Entry 5G56 (X-ray diffraction, 2.64 A resolution); this record covers chain A.

# Chain A
Molecule: Carbohydrate binding family 6
From: Clostridium thermocellum
Reference sequence: A3DHG6 (A3DHG6_CLOTH); residues 36-889 here = UniProt positions 36-889
Chain sequence (862 residues; each row starts with the number of its first residue):
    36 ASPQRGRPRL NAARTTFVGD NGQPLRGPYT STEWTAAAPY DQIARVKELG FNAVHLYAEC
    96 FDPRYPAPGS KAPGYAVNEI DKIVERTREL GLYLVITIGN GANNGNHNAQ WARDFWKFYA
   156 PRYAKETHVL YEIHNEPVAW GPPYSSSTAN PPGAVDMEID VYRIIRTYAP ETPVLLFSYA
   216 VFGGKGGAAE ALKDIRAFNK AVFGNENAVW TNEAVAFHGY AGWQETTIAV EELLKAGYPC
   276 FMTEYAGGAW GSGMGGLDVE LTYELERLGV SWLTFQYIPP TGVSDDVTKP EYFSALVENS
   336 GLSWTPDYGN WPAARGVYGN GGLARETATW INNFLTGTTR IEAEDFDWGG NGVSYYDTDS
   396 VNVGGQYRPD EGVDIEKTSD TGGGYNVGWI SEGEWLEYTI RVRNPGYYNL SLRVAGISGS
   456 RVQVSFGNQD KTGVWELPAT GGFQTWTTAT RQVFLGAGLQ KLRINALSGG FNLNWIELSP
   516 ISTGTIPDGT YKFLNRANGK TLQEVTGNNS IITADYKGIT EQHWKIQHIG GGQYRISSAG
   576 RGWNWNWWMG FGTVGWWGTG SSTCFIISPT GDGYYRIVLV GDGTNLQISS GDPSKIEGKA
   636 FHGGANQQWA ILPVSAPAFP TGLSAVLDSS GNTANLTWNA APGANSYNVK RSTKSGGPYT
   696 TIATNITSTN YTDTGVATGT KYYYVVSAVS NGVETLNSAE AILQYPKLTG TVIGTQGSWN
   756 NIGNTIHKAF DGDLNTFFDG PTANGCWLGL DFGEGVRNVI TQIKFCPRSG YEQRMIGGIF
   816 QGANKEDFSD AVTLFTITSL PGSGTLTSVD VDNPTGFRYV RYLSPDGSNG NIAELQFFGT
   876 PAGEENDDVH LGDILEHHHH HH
Disordered / not traced: 743-897
Construct notes: expression tag (890-897)
Modified residues: Mse-192, Mse-277, Mse-289, Mse-584 (selenomethionine; parent Met); Mse-810 (selenomethionine)
Bound ions: Ca2+ site 1: Glu-377, Glu-379, Tyr-420, Asn-509; Ca2+ site 2: Asp-392, Asp-394, Val-396, Gly-407, Asp-409; Ca2+ site 3: Asp-392, Asp-409, Trp-424, Glu-429
From the paper describing this entry:
  - catalytic residues: Glu-279 (proposed by the authors, not directly observed)
  - contacts within the chain: Trp-285/Val-615 (hydrogen bond), Trp-285/Gly-616 (hydrogen bond), Trp-285/Pro-440 (hydrophobic contact), Trp-285/Phe-489 (hydrophobic contact), Trp-285/Gly-491 (hydrophobic contact), Trp-285/Ala-492 (hydrophobic contact)
  - mutagenesis - E68A, Y92A, N139A: abolished catalytic activity
  - mutagenesis - N135A: unchanged catalytic activity

# Summary
Glu-377, Glu-379, Tyr-420 and Asn-509 form the Ca2+ site 1. The Ca2+ site 2 is built by Asp-392, Asp-394,
Val-396, Gly-407 and Asp-409. The paper reports the catalytic residue Glu-279; E68A, Y92A and N139A abolish
catalytic activity.
Chain A is Carbohydrate binding family 6 (Clostridium thermocellum); the structure, THE TETRA-MODULAR
CELLULOSOMAL ARABINOXYLANASE CtXyl5A STRUCTURE AS REVEALED BY X-RAY CRYSTALLOGRAPHY, was determined by X-ray
diffraction (same publication as 5LA0, 5LA1 and 5LA2).
